PDB entry 6VFF | X-ray diffraction, 2.80 A resolution | chains A and D of the 4 polymer chains in the assembly

Chain A:
Molecule: Double-stranded RNA-specific editase 1
Organism: Homo sapiens
Notes: EC 3.5.4.37
Reference sequence: P78563 (RED1_HUMAN), isoform P78563-4; residues 215-701 here correspond to UniProt positions 243-729 (UniProt number = residue number + 28)
Chain sequence (488 residues; numbered 214 to 701; the number before each row is that of its first residue):
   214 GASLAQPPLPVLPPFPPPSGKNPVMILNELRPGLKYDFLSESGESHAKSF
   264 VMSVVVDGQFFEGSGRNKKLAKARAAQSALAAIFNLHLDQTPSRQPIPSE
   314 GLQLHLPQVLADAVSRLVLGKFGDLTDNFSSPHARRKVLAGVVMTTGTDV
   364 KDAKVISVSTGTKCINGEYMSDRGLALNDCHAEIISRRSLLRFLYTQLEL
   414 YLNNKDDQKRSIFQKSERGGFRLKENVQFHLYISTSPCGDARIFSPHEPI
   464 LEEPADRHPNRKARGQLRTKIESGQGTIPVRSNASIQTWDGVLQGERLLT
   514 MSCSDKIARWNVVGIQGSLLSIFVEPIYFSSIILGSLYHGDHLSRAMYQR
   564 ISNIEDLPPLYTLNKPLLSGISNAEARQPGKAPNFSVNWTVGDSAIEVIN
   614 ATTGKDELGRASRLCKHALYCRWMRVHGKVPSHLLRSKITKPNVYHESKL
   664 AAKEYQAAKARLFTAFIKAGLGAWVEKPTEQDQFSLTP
Disordered / not traced: 214-318, 701
Differences from the reference sequence: expression tag (214); engineered mutation Gln488 (Glu516 in P78563)
Metal / ion sites: Zn2+: His394, Cys451, Cys516 (shared with 1 residue of chain C)
Residues lining bound ligands: inositol hexakisphosphate (IHP): Asn391, Asp392, Ile397, Arg400, Arg401, Thr513, Lys519, Arg522, Gly530, Ser531, Lys629, Tyr658, Lys662, Tyr668, Lys672, Trp687, Val688, Glu689, Lys690, Asp695
What the authors report for this chain:
  - binding site for the 32-nt RNA strand: Glu242, Asn280, Lys281, Arg455, His460
  - self-association interface (contacts with another copy of this molecule); pairs are residue here / residue on that copy: Glu381-His460, Glu485-Arg590, Thr501-Gln488 (backbone contact), Trp502-Phe457 (backbone contact), Asp503-Gly452 (hydrogen bond), Asp503-Thr490 (hydrogen bond), Gly508-Gly593 (hydrogen bond), Glu509-Gln488 (backbone contact), Glu693-Arg481, Thr501
  - mutagenesis - E488Q/D503A, E488Q/W502A, E488Q/T501A: decreased binding to protein dimer
  - mutagenesis - E488Q/D503A (1000-fold): decreased catalytic activity on D site editing
  - mutagenesis - E488Q/W502A (17-fold), T501A, W502A, D503A: decreased catalytic activity
  - mutagenesis - E488Q/T501A: increased catalytic activity
  - mutagenesis - E488Q/D503A: increased catalytic activity on GLI1 site
  - mutagenesis - E488Q/D503A, E488Q/W502A, E488Q/T501A: decreased binding to the 32-nt RNA strand

Chain D:
Molecule: 32-nt RNA strand
Sequence (32 nucleotides; row label = number of the first residue in the row):
     1 CGUAGCUAUCAGAGCCCCCCAGCAUCGCGAGC

Chain A / chain D interface:
Residue-residue contacts - 23 pairs, chain A then chain D:
  Ile456(A) with G22(D), sugar contact; C23(D), sugar contact
  Phe457(A) with C23(D), phosphate contact; A24(D), sugar contact
  Asp469(A) with U25(D), phosphate contact
  His471(A) with U25(D), phosphate contact
  Arg474(A) with A24(D), salt bridge to the phosphate; U25(D), salt bridge to the phosphate
  Ala476(A) with C23(D), phosphate contact
  Arg477(A) with A24(D), salt bridge to the phosphate
  Arg481(A) with G22(D), hydrogen bond to the sugar; C23(D), salt bridge to the phosphate
  Gly487(A) with C20(D), sugar contact
  Gln488(A) with C20(D), hydrogen bond to the base; A21(D), base contact
  Thr490(A) with G22(D), hydrogen bond to the sugar
  Ile491(A) with A21(D), phosphate contact; G22(D), sugar contact
  Pro492(A) with G22(D), phosphate contact
  Arg510(A) with C20(D), hydrogen bond to the sugar; A21(D), salt bridge to the phosphate
  Gly593(A) with A13(D), phosphate contact
  Lys594(A) with A13(D), hydrogen bond to the phosphate
Interface residues without a listed pair, chain A (20 interface residues in all): Arg348, Arg470, Gly489, Arg494
Interface residues without a listed pair, chain D (9 interface residues in all): G12, C19

In short:
Chain A and chain D form an interface of 20 and 9 residues respectively, with 5 hydrogen bonds and 5 salt
bridges. Polar pairs include Gln488(A)-C20(D), Arg481(A)-G22(D) and Thr490(A)-G22(D). From the paper: a
binding site for the 32-nt RNA strand at Glu242(A), Asn280(A) and Lys281(A) among others; E488Q/W502A, T501A
and W502A of chain A, among others, reduce catalytic activity; 6 substitutions were tested in all.
Chain A is Double-stranded RNA-specific editase 1 (Homo sapiens) and chain D is a 32-nt RNA strand; the
structure, Dimer of Human Adenosine Deaminase Acting on dsRNA (ADAR2) mutant E488Q bound to dsRNA sequence
derived ..., was determined by X-ray diffraction.
